PDB entry 7DP3 | X-ray diffraction, 2.55 A resolution | chain A

# Chain A
Molecule: DNA helicase MCM8
Source organism: Homo sapiens
Notes: EC 3.6.4.12
UniProt: Q9UJA3 (MCM8_HUMAN); residues 61-376 here = UniProt positions 61-376
Sequence (331 residues; each row starts with the number of its first residue):
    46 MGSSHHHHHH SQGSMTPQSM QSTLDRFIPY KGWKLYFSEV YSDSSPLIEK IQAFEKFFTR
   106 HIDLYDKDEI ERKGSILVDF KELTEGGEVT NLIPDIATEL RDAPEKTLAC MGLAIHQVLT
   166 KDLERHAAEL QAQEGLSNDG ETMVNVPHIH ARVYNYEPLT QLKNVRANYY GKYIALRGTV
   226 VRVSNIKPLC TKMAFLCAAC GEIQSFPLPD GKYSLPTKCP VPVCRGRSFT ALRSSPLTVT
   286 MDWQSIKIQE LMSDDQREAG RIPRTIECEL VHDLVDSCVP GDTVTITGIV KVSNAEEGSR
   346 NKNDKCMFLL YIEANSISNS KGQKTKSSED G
Disordered / not traced: 46-73, 179-186, 341-347, 367-376
Construct notes: initiating methionine (46); expression tag (47-60)
Ion coordination: Zn2+: C242, C245, C264, C269

# In short
C242, C245, C264 and C269 form the Zn2+ site.
Chain A is DNA helicase MCM8 (Homo sapiens); the structure, Human MCM8 N-terminal domain, was determined by
X-ray diffraction (same publication as 7DPD).
